Entry 1YHE (X-ray diffraction, 2.10 A resolution); this record covers chains A and C of the 4 polymer chains in the assembly.

# Chain A (and C)
Name: Hemoglobin alpha chain
Source organism: Homo sapiens
Notes: chain C of this document is another copy of the same molecule, construct and numbering; everything in this record applies to it too
Reference sequence: P69905 (HBA_HUMAN); numbering as in UniProt (aligned over 1-141)
Sequence (141 residues; row label = number of the first residue in the row):
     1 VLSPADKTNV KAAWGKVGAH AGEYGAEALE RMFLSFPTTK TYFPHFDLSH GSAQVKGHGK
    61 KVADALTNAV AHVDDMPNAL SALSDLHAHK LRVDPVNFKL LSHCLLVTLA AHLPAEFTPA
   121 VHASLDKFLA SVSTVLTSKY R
Metal / ion sites: heme Fe: H87 (together with oxygen molecule)
Residues lining bound ligands: heme / oxygen molecule: L29, M32, T39, Y42, F43, H45, F46, H58, K61, V62, A65, L66, L83, L86, H87, L91, V93, N97, F98, L101, L105, L136
Swiss-Prot annotation at these positions:
  - site: K61 (Not glycated)
  - natural variant: D6 (A6D: In J-Toronto; this construct carries the variant), A13 (A13D: In J-Paris 1/J-Aljezur), E27 (A27E: In Shenyang; this construct carries the variant), K61 (K61N: In Zambia; deletion: In Clinic), D64 (A64D: In Pontoise; this construct carries the variant), D75 (D75A: In Lille; D75G: In Chapel Hill; D75N: In G-Pest), A111 (A111D: In Petah Tikva)

# Chain A / chain C interface
Contacting residue pairs (4):
  D126(A) with R141(C), salt bridge
  K127(A) with R141(C), hydrogen bond (side chain-backbone)
  R141(A) with D126(C), salt bridge; K127(C), hydrogen bond (backbone-side chain)
Interface residues without a listed pair, chain A (6 interface residues in all): V1, A130, S138
Interface residues without a listed pair, chain C (5 interface residues in all): V1, A130

# Summary
6 residues of chain A face 5 of chain C across their interface; the contacts include 2 hydrogen bonds and 2
salt bridges. Among the polar pairs are D126(A)-R141(C) and K127(A)-R141(C). Chain A binds heme / oxygen
molecule.
Chain A and chain C are both Hemoglobin alpha chain (Homo sapiens); the structure, T-To-T(High) quaternary
transitions in human hemoglobin: HbA OXY (5.0MM IHP, 20% PEG) (10 test sets), was determined by X-ray
diffraction together with 1XXT, 1XY0, 1XZ5, 1XZ7, 1XZU, 1XZV and 45 further entries from the same study.
